PDB entry 1VQ6 | X-ray diffraction, 2.70 A resolution | chains 0 and H of the 33 polymer chains in the assembly

[Chain 0]
Molecule: 23S ribosomal RNA
Source organism: Haloarcula marismortui
Sequence (2922 nucleotides; numbered 2 to 2923; the number before each row is that of its first residue):
     2 UUGGCUACUA UGCCAGCUGG UGGAUUGCUC GGCUCAGGCG CUGAUGAAGG ACGUGCCAAG
    62 CUGCGAUAAG CCAUGGGGAG CCGCACGGAG GCGAAGAACC AUGGAUUUCC GAAUGAGAAU
   122 CUCUCUAACA AUUGCUUCGC GCAAUGAGGA ACCCCGAGAA CUGAAACAUC UCAGUAUCGG
   182 GAGGAACAGA AAACGCAAUG UGAUGUCGUU AGUAACCGCG AGUGAACGCG AUACAGCCCA
   242 AACCGAAGCC CUCACGGGCA AUGUGGUGUC AGGGCUACCU CUCAUCAGCC GACCGUCUCG
   302 ACGAAGUCUC UUGGAACAGA GCGUGAUACA GGGUGACAAC CCCGUACUCG AGACCAGUAC
   362 GACGUGCGGU AGUGCCAGAG UAGCGGGGGU UGGAUAUCCC UCGCGAAUAA CGCAGGCAUC
   422 GACUGCGAAG GCUAAACACA ACCUGAGACC GAUAGUGAAC AAGUAGUGUG AACGAACGCU
   482 GCAAAGUACC CUCAGAAGGG AGGCGAAAUA GAGCAUGAAA UCAGUUGGCG AUCGAGCGAC
   542 AGGGCAUACA AGGUCCCUCG ACGAAUGACC GACGCGCGAG CGUCCAGUAA GACUCACGGG
   602 AAGCCGAUGU UCUGUCGUAC GUUUUGAAAA ACGAGCCAGG GAGUGUGUCU GCAUGGCAAG
   662 UCUAACCGGA GUAUCCGGGG AGGCACAGGG AAACCGACAU GGCCGCAGGG CUUUGCCCGA
   722 GGGCCGCCGU CUUCAAGGGC GGGGAGCCAU GUGGACACGA CCCGAAUCCG GACGAUCUAC
   782 GCAUGGACAA GAUGAAGCGU GCCGAAAGGC ACGUGGAAGU CUGUUAGAGU UGGUGUCCUA
   842 CAAUACCCUC UCGUGAUCUA UGUGUAGGGG UGAAAGGCCC AUCGAGUCCG GCAACAGCUG
   902 GUUCCAAUCG AAACAUGUCG AAGCAUGACC UCCGCCGAGG UAGUCUGUGA GGUAGAGCGA
   962 CCGAUUGGUG UGUCCGCCUC CGAGAGGAGU CGGCACACCU GUCAAACUCC AAACUUACAG
  1022 ACGCCGUUUG ACGCGGGGAU UCCGGUGCGC GGGGUAAGCC UGUGUACCAG GAGGGGAACA
  1082 ACCCAGAGAU AGGUUAAGGU CCCCAAGUGU GGAUUAAGUG UAAUCCUCUG AAGGUGGUCU
  1142 CGAGCCCUAG ACAGCCGGGA GGUGAGCUUA GAAGCAGCUA CCCUCUAAGA AAAGCGUAAC
  1202 AGCUUACCGG CCGAGGUUUG AGGCGCCCAA AAUGAUCGGG ACUCAAAUCC ACCACCGAGA
  1262 CCUGUCCGUA CCACUCAUAC UGGUAAUCGA GUAGAUUGGC GCUCUAAUUG GAUGGAAGUA
  1322 GGGGUGAAAA CUCCUAUGGA CCGAUUAGUG ACGAAAAUCC UGGCCAUAGU AGCAGCGAUA
  1382 GUCGGGUGAG AACCCCGACG GCCUAAUGGA UAAGGGUUCC UCAGCACUGC UGAUCAGCUG
  1442 AGGGUUAGCC GGUCCUAAGU CAUACCGCAA CUCGACUAUG ACGAAAUGGG AAACGGGUUA
  1502 AUAUUCCCGU GCCACUAUGC AGUGAAAGUU GACGCCCUGG GGUCGAUCAC GCUGGGCAUU
  1562 CGCCCAGUCG AACCGUCCAA CUCCGUGGAA GCCGUAAUGG CAGGAAGCGG ACGAACGGCG
  1622 GCAUAGGGAA ACGUGAUUCA ACCUGGGGCC CAUGAAAAGA CGAGCAUAGU GUCCGUACCG
  1682 AGAACCGACA CAGGUGUCCA UGGCGGCGAA AGCCAAGGCC UGUCGGGAGC AACCAACGUU
  1742 AGGGAAUUCG GCAAGUUAGU CCCGUACCUU CGGAAGAAGG GAUGCCUGCU CCGGAACGGA
  1802 GCAGGUCGCA GUGACUCGGA AGCUCGGACU GUCUAGUAAC AACAUAGGUG ACCGCAAAUC
  1862 CGCAAGGACU CGUACGGUCA CUGAAUCCUG CCCAGUGCAG GUAUCUGAAC ACCUCGUACA
  1922 AGAGGACGAA GGACCUGUCA ACGGCGGGGG UAACUAUGAC CCUCUUAAGG UAGCGUAGUA
  1982 CCUUGCCGCA UCAGUAGCGG CUUGCAUGAA UGGAUUAACC AGAGCUUCAC UGUCCCAACG
  2042 UUGGGCCCGG UGAACUGUAC AUUCCAGUGC GGAGUCUGGA GACACCCAGG GGGAAGCGAA
  2102 GACCCUAUGG AGCUUUACUG CAGGCUGUCG CUGAGACGUG GUCGCCGAUG UGCAGCAUAG
  2162 GUAGGAGACA CUACACAGGU ACCCGCGCUA GCGGGCCACC GAGUCAACAG UGAAAUACUA
  2222 CCCGUCGGUG ACUGCGACUC UCACUCCGGG AGGAGGACAC CGAUAGCCGG GCAGUUUGAC
  2282 UGGGGCGGUA CGCGCUCGAA AAGAUAUCGA GCGCGCCCUA UGGCUAUCUC AGCCGGGACA
  2342 GAGACCCGGC GAAGAGUGCA AGAGCAAAAG AUAGCUUGAC AGUGUUCUUC CCAACGAGGA
  2402 ACGCUGACGC GAAAGCGUGG UCUAGCGAAC CAAUUAGCCU GCUUGAUGCG GGCAAUUGAU
  2462 GACAGAAAAG CUACCCUAGG GAUAACAGAG UCGUCACUCG CAAGAGCACA UAUCGACCGA
  2522 GUGGCUUGCU ACCUCGAUGU CGGUUCCCUC CAUCCUGCCC GUGCAGAAGC GGGCAAGGGU
  2582 GAGGUUGUUC GCCUAUUAAA GGAGGUCGUG AGCUGGGUUU AGACCGUCGU GAGACAGGUC
  2642 GGCUGCUAUC UACUGGGUGU GUAAUGGUGU CUGACAAGAA CGACCGUAUA GUACGAGAGG
  2702 AACUACGGUU GGUGGCCACU GGUGUACCGG UUGUUCGAGA GAGCACGUGC CGGGUAGCCA
  2762 CGCCACACGG GGUAAGAGCU GAACGCAUCU AAGCUCGAAA CCCACUUGGA AAAGAGACAC
  2822 CGCCGAGGUC CCGCGUACAA GACGCGGUCG AUAGACUCGG GGUGUGCGCG UCGAGGUAAC
  2882 GAGACGUUAA GCCCACGAGC ACUAACAGAC CAAAGCCAUC AU
Disordered / not traced: 2-9, 126-127, 715, 971-998, 1560, 1952-1963, 2137-2236, 2339-2343, 2665-2666, 2915-2923
Modified / non-standard residues: 1MA (6-hydro-1-methyladenosine-5'-monophosphate) at position 628, OMU (o2'-methyluridine 5'-monophosphate) at position 2587, OMG (o2'-methylguanosine-5'-monophosphate) at position 2588, UR3 (3-methyluridine-5'-monophoshate) at position 2619, PSU (pseudouridine-5'-monophosphate) at position 2621
Bound ions: Mg2+ site 1 near G28 (its only coordinating residue here); Na+ site 1: C40, G41, A442, C443; Na+ site 2: G56, A59, G61; Na+ site 3: G66, U107, U108; Mg2+ site 2 near U115 (its only coordinating residue here); Na+ site 4: C141, G142; Na+ site 5 near U146 (its only coordinating residue here); Mg2+ site 3: C162, U2276; K+ site 1: C162, U163, U172; Mg2+ site 4: A165, A167, C168; Na+ site 6: A165, A166, A167; Mg2+ site 5: A166, G219; 69 more Na+ sites not listed; 91 more Mg2+ sites not listed; 1 more K+ sites not listed

[Chain H]
Name: 50S ribosomal protein L10E
Source organism: Haloarcula marismortui
Sequence (171 residues; each row starts with the number of its first residue):
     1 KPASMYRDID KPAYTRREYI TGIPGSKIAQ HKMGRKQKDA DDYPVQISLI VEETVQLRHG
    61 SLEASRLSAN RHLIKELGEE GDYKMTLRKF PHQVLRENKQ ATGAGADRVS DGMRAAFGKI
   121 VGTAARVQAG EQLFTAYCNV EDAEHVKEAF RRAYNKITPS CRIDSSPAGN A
Disordered / not traced: 100-110
Bound ions: Na+: Tyr154, Ile157, Pro159 (shared with A1133(0), G1134(0) of chain 0)

[Chain 0 / chain H interface]
Residue-residue contacts (107):
  G964(0) - Glu18(H)  hydrogen bond to the sugar
  A965(0) - Arg17(H)  sugar contact
  A965(0) - His92(H)  base contact
  U966(0) - Arg17(H)  salt bridge to the phosphate
  U966(0) - Phe90(H)  sugar contact
  U966(0) - His92(H)  sugar contact
  U967(0) - His31(H)  sugar contact
  U967(0) - Lys32(H)  hydrogen bond to the base
  U967(0) - Phe90(H)  sugar contact
  G968(0) - Lys32(H)  sugar contact
  G968(0) - Lys36(H)  hydrogen bond to the phosphate
  G969(0) - Lys36(H)  salt bridge to the phosphate
  G969(0) - Gln37(H)  phosphate contact
  U970(0) - Gln37(H)  sugar contact
  U1001(0) - Lys32(H)  hydrogen bond to the sugar
  G1002(0) - Lys32(H)  sugar contact
  G1002(0) - Arg88(H)  hydrogen bond to the sugar
  G1002(0) - Phe90(H)  base contact
  U1003(0) - Arg88(H)  salt bridge to the phosphate
  U1003(0) - Lys89(H)  hydrogen bond to the phosphate
  U1003(0) - Phe90(H)  hydrogen bond to the sugar
  U1003(0) - His92(H)  hydrogen bond to the base
  C1004(0) - Lys89(H)  salt bridge to the phosphate
  C1004(0) - His92(H)  hydrogen bond to the sugar
  A1005(0) - Ala13(H)  phosphate contact
  A1005(0) - Thr15(H)  hydrogen bond to the sugar
  A1005(0) - Arg16(H)  hydrogen bond to the base
  A1006(0) - Ala13(H)  base contact
  A1006(0) - Tyr14(H)  base contact
  A1007(0) - Tyr14(H)  base contact
  A1007(0) - Arg16(H)  salt bridge to the phosphate
  A1007(0) - Tyr19(H)  stacking on the base
  C1008(0) - Arg16(H)  salt bridge to the phosphate
  C1008(0) - Tyr19(H)  hydrogen bond to the phosphate
  G1053(0) - Asp10(H)  phosphate contact
  G1053(0) - Pro12(H)  phosphate contact
  G1054(0) - Pro12(H)  phosphate contact
  G1054(0) - Arg96(H)  salt bridge to the phosphate
  G1054(0) - Met113(H)  base contact
  G1054(0) - Phe117(H)  phosphate contact
  G1055(0) - Asp10(H)  base contact
  G1055(0) - Lys11(H)  salt bridge to the phosphate
  G1055(0) - Arg96(H)  salt bridge to the phosphate
  G1055(0) - Asn98(H)  phosphate contact
  G1055(0) - Met113(H)  sugar contact
  G1055(0) - Ala116(H)  sugar contact
  G1055(0) - Phe117(H)  phosphate contact
  G1055(0) - Gly118(H)  hydrogen bond to the phosphate
  U1056(0) - Met5(H)  sugar contact
  U1056(0) - Lys11(H)  salt bridge to the phosphate
  U1056(0) - Glu97(H)  phosphate contact
  U1056(0) - Asn98(H)  hydrogen bond to the phosphate
  A1057(0) - Met113(H)  base contact
  A1058(0) - Met113(H)  base contact
  A1133(0) - Pro159(H)  phosphate contact
  A1133(0) - Ser160(H)  phosphate contact
  G1134(0) - Tyr154(H)  phosphate contact
  G1134(0) - Asn155(H)  sugar contact
  G1134(0) - Pro159(H)  phosphate contact
  G1134(0) - Ser160(H)  hydrogen bond to the phosphate
  G1135(0) - Tyr154(H)  hydrogen bond to the phosphate
  U2282(0) - Arg114(H)  hydrogen bond to the phosphate
  G2283(0) - Met113(H)  hydrogen bond to the base
  G2283(0) - Arg114(H)  salt bridge to the phosphate
  C2287(0) - Arg114(H)  base contact
  G2288(0) - Arg114(H)  base contact
  C2309(0) - Arg114(H)  base contact
  C2309(0) - Ala115(H)  hydrogen bond to the sugar
  G2310(0) - Ala115(H)  phosphate contact
  G2310(0) - Ala116(H)  hydrogen bond to the phosphate
  G2310(0) - Phe117(H)  sugar contact
  A2311(0) - Phe117(H)  sugar contact
  G2312(0) - Tyr19(H)  sugar contact
  G2494(0) - Lys1(H)  phosphate contact
  G2494(0) - Met5(H)  sugar contact
  G2494(0) - Glu97(H)  sugar contact
  U2495(0) - Lys1(H)  salt bridge to the phosphate
  U2495(0) - Pro2(H)  phosphate contact
  G2501(0) - Asn155(H)  hydrogen bond to the base
  C2502(0) - Arg151(H)  hydrogen bond to the phosphate
  C2502(0) - Asn155(H)  sugar contact
  C2502(0) - Lys156(H)  base contact
  A2503(0) - Arg151(H)  salt bridge to the phosphate
  A2503(0) - Arg152(H)  sugar contact
  A2504(0) - Arg71(H)  hydrogen bond to the sugar
  A2504(0) - Arg152(H)  salt bridge to the phosphate
  C2518(0) - Lys156(H)  hydrogen bond to the base
  C2519(0) - Lys27(H)  salt bridge to the phosphate
  C2519(0) - Gly60(H)  sugar contact
  C2519(0) - Ser61(H)  hydrogen bond to the phosphate
  C2519(0) - Ala64(H)  sugar contact
  C2519(0) - Lys156(H)  hydrogen bond to the sugar
  G2520(0) - Ala3(H)  phosphate contact
  G2520(0) - Arg58(H)  salt bridge to the phosphate
  G2520(0) - Ser61(H)  hydrogen bond to the phosphate
  G2520(0) - Asn155(H)  sugar contact
  G2520(0) - Lys156(H)  sugar contact
  G2520(0) - Ile157(H)  hydrogen bond to the sugar
  G2520(0) - Thr158(H)  hydrogen bond to the phosphate
  A2521(0) - Ala3(H)  phosphate contact
  A2521(0) - Arg7(H)  salt bridge to the phosphate
  A2521(0) - Thr158(H)  hydrogen bond to the phosphate
  G2522(0) - Arg7(H)  salt bridge to the phosphate
  C2530(0) - Gly112(H)  phosphate contact
  C2530(0) - Met113(H)  phosphate contact
  U2531(0) - Gly112(H)  phosphate contact
  U2531(0) - Met113(H)  hydrogen bond to the phosphate
Also at the interface, not in a pair above, chain 0 (46 interface residues in all): G2285
Also at the interface, not in a pair above, chain H (54 interface residues in all): Ser4, Ile20, Leu87, Arg126, Glu131, Cys161

[Summary]
46 residues of chain 0 and 54 residues of chain H are in contact; the contacts include 31 hydrogen bonds, 18
salt bridges and 1 aromatic stacking contact. Among the polar pairs are U967(0)-Lys32(H), U1003(0)-His92(H)
and A1005(0)-Arg16(H).
Here chain 0 is 23S ribosomal RNA and chain H is 50S ribosomal protein L10E, both from Haloarcula marismortui.
Entry 1VQ6 (The structure of c-hpmn and CCA-PHE-CAP-BIO bound to the large ribosomal subunit of haloarcula
marismortui) was determined by X-ray diffraction together with 1VQ7 and 1VQN from the same study.
